5QYT - chains A and B; structure by X-ray diffraction, 1.52 A resolution.

Chain A:
Molecule: Pre-mRNA-splicing factor 8
Organism: Saccharomyces cerevisiae (strain ATCC 204508 / S288c)
Notes: fragment: yPrp8 RNaseH
UniProt: P33334 (PRP8_YEAST); residue numbers follow UniProt; this construct covers 1836-2090
Chain sequence (258 residues; numbered 1833 to 2090; the number before each row is that of its first residue):
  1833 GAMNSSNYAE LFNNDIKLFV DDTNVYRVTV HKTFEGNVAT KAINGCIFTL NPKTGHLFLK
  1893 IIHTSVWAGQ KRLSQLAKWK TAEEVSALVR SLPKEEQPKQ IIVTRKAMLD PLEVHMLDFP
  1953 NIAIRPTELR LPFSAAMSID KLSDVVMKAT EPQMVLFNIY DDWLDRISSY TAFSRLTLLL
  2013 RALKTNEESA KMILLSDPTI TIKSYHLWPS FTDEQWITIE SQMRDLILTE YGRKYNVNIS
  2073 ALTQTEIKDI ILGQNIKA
Disordered / not traced: 2070-2090
Differences from the reference sequence: expression tag (1833-1835)

Chain B:
Molecule: A1 cistron-splicing factor AAR2
Organism: Saccharomyces cerevisiae (strain ATCC 204508 / S288c)
Notes: fragment: GAMA - Aar2(1-152) - SSSSS - Aar2(171-317); engineered mutation(s): L153_D170delinsSSSSS
UniProt: P32357 (AAR2_YEAST); residue numbers follow UniProt; this construct covers 1-152, 171-317
Chain sequence (308 residues; row label = number of the first residue in the row; note: 13 numbers in that range are skipped by the numbering (no residue carries them; nothing is unmodelled there); numbers below 1 keep their minus sign (Gly-3 is residue -3)):
    -3 GAMAMNTVPF TSAPIEVTIG IDQYSFNVKE NQPFHGIKDI PIGHVHVIHF QHADNSSMRY
    57 GYWFDCRMGN FYIQYDPKDG LYKMMEERDG AKFENIVHNF KERQMMVSYP KIDEDDTWYN
   117 LTEFVQMDKI RKIVRKDENQ FSYVDSSMTT VQENEL
   166 SSSSSDPAHS LNYTVINFKS REAIRPGHEM EDFLDKSYYL NTVMLQGIFK NSSNYFGELQ
   226 FAFLNAMFFG NYGSSLQWHA MIELICSSAT VPKHMLDKLD EILYYQIKTL PEQYSDILLN
   286 ERVWNICLYS SFQKNSLHNT EKIMENKYPE LL
Disordered / not traced: -3 to 0, 166-169
Differences from the reference sequence: expression tag (-3 to 0); linker (166-170)

Chain A / chain B interface:
Contacting residue pairs - 16 pairs, chain A then chain B:
  Gln1907(A) - Met195(B)
  Gln1907(A) - Leu199(B)
  Leu1908(A) - Met195(B)  hydrophobic
  Trp1911(A) - Glu194(B)
  Trp1911(A) - Met195(B)
  Trp1911(A) - Phe198(B)  hydrophobic
  Asp1942(A) - Lys184(B)  salt bridge
  Glu1945(A) - Lys184(B)  salt bridge
  Val1946(A) - Ile189(B)  hydrophobic
  Val1946(A) - Glu194(B)
  Val1946(A) - Phe198(B)  hydrophobic
  His1947(A) - Glu194(B)  salt bridge
  Leu1949(A) - Lys184(B)
  Leu1949(A) - Ser185(B)
  Leu1949(A) - Arg186(B)
  Asp1950(A) - Arg186(B)  salt bridge

Summary:
9 residues of chain A face 8 of chain B across their interface; the contacts include 4 salt bridges. Polar
pairs include Asp1942(A)-Lys184(B), Glu1945(A)-Lys184(B) and His1947(A)-Glu194(B).
Chain A is Pre-mRNA-splicing factor 8 and chain B is A1 cistron-splicing factor AAR2, both from Saccharomyces
cerevisiae (strain ATCC 204508 / S288c); the structure, PanDDA analysis group deposition -- Auto-refined data
of Aar2/RNaseH for ground state model 09, was determined by X-ray diffraction (same publication as 5QY1, 5QY2,
5QY3, 5QY4, 5QY5, 5QY6 and 128 further entries).
